9H28 - chains B and D of the 6 polymer chains in the assembly; structure by electron microscopy, 3.22 A resolution.

# Chain B
Molecule: Envelope protein E
Source organism: tick-borne encephalitis virus-European subtype
UniProtKB: chimeric construct of A0A7M3UFX3, P29837: residues 1-429 from A0A7M3UFX3 (A0A7M3UFX3_9FLAV) positions 281-709 (UniProt number = residue number + 280); residues 430-496 from P29837 positions 710-776 (UniProt number = residue number + 280)
Sequence (496 residues; each row starts with the number of its first residue):
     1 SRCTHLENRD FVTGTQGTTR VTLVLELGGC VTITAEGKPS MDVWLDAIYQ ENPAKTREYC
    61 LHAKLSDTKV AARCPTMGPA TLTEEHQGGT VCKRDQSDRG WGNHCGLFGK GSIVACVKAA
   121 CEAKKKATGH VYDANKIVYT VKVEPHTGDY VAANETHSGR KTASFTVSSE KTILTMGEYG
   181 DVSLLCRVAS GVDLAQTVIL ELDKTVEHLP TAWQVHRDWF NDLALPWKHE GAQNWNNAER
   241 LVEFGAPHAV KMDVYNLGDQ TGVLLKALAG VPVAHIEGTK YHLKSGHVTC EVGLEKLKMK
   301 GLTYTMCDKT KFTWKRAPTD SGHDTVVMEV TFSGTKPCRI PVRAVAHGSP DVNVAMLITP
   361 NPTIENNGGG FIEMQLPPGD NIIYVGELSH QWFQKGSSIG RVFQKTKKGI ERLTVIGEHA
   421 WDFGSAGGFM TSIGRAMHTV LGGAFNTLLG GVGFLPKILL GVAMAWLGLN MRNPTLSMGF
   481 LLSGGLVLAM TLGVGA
Curated features (UniProtKB/Swiss-Prot):
  - site: Ala496 (Cleavage)
Covalently attached groups: N-acetylglucosamine (NAG) linked to Asn154
Reported in the primary citation:
  - post-translational modification sites: Asn154

# Chain D
Molecule: Small envelope protein M
Source organism: tick-borne encephalitis virus-European subtype
UniProtKB: A0A7M3UFX3 (A0A7M3UFX3_9FLAV); residues 1-75 here correspond to UniProt positions 206-280 (UniProt number = residue number + 205)
Sequence (75 residues; numbered 1 to 75; the number before each row is that of its first residue):
     1 SVLIPSHAQG ELTGRGHKWL EGDSLRTHLT RVEGWVWKNK LLALAMVTVV WLTLESVVTR
    61 VAVLVVLLCL APVYA

# Chain B / chain D interface
Residue-residue contacts (15):
  Asp222(B) with Lys38(D), salt bridge
  Glu243(B) with Leu20(D)
  Asn256(B) with Trp19(D)
  Lys266(B) with Val2(D), hydrogen bond (side chain-backbone)
  Thr447(B) with Leu41(D)
  Leu448(B) with Leu42(D)
  Leu449(B) with Leu42(D), hydrophobic
  Leu455(B) with Tyr74(D)
  Pro456(B) with Tyr74(D)
  Leu460(B) with Leu42(D), hydrophobic
  Leu467(B) with Thr53(D); Leu54(D), hydrophobic
  Met471(B) with Thr53(D)
  Arg472(B) with Glu55(D), salt bridge
  Phe480(B) with Val49(D), hydrophobic
Other interface residues (no listed pair), chain B (18 interface residues in all): Ala246, Tyr255, Leu257, Leu459
Other interface residues (no listed pair), chain D (14 interface residues in all): Leu3, His17, Ala71

# Summary
18 residues of chain B and 14 residues of chain D are in contact, with 1 hydrogen bond and 2 salt bridges.
Polar pairs include Asp222(B)-Lys38(D), Arg472(B)-Glu55(D) and Lys266(B)-Val2(D). From the paper: a
modification site at Asn154(B).
Chain B is Envelope protein E and chain D is Small envelope protein M, both from tick-borne encephalitis
virus-European subtype; the structure, Alternative conformation LGTV with TBEV prME, was determined by
electron microscopy (same publication as 9FK0 and 9FOJ).
